8SS2 - chains A and D of the 6 polymer chains in the assembly; structure by electron microscopy, 3.58 A resolution.

# Chain A (and D)
Protein: Glutamate receptor 2, Voltage-dependent calcium channel gamma-5 subunit chimera
Organism: Rattus norvegicus
Notes: chain D of this document is another copy of the same molecule, construct and numbering; everything in this record applies to it too
UniProt: chimeric construct of P19491, Q8VHW8: residues 10-826 from P19491 (GRIA2_RAT), isoform P19491-2 positions 25-841 (UniProt number = residue number + 15); residues 832-1035 from Q8VHW8 positions 4-207 (UniProt number = residue number - 828)
Amino-acid sequence (1026 residues; numbered 10 to 1035; the number before each row is that of its first residue):
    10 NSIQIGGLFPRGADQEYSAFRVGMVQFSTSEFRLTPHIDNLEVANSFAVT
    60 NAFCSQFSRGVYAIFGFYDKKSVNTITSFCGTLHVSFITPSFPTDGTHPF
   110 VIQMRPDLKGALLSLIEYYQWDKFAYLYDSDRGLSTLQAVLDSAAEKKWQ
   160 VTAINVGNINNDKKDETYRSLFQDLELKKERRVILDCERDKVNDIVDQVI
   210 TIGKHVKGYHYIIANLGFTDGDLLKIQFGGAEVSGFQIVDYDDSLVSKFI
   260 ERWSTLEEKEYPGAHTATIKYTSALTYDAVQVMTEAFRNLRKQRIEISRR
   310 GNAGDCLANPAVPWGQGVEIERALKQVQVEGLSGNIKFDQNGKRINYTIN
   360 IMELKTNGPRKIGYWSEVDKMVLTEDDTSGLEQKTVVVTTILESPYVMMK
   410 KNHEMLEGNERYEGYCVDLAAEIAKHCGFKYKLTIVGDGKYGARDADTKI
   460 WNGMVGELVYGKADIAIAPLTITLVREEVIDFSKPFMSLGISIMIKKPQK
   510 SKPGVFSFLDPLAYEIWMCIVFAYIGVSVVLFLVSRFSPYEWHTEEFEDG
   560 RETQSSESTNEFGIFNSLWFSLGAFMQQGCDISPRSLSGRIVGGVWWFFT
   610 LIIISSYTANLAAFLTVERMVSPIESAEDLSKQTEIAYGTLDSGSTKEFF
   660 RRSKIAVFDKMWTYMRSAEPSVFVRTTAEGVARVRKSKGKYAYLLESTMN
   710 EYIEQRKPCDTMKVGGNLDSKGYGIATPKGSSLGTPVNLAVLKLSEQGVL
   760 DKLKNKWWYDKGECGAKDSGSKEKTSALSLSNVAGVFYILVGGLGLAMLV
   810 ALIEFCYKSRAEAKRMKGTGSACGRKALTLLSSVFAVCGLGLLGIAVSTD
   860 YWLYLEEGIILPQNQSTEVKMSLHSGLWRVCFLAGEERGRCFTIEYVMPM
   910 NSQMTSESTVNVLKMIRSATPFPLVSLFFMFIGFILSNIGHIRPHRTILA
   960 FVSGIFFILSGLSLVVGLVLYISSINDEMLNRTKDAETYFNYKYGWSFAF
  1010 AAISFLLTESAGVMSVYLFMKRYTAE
Unresolved in the structure: 549-568, 776-782, 823-832, 908-918 (chain D: 550-568, 776-781, 818-1035)
Sequence notes: conflict Glu-241 (Asn256 in P19491), Leu-382 (Val397 in P19491), Glu-384 (Gly405 in P19491), Asp-385 (Asn406 in P19491), Gln-392 (Asn413 in P19491), Ser-754 (Asn775 in P19491), Val-758 (Leu779 in P19491); linker (827-831)
Cystine bridges: Cys-63/Cys-315, Cys-718/Cys-773, Cys-890/Cys-900
Small-molecule neighbours:
  - Digitonin (AJP): Tyr-523, Trp-526, Met-527, Val-530, Phe-531, Lys-1002, Leu-1015
  - spermidine (SPD): Gln-586, Gln-587, Gly-588
  - ZK1 ({[7-morpholin-4-yl-2,3-dioxo-6-(trifluoromethyl)-3,4-dihydroquinoxalin-1(2H)-yl]methyl}phosphonic acid): Glu-402, Tyr-405, Tyr-450, Pro-478, Leu-479, Thr-480, Arg-485, Leu-650, Ser-652, Gly-653, Ser-654, Thr-655, Thr-686, Glu-705, Thr-707, Met-708, Tyr-732
From the paper describing this entry:
  - binding site for spermidine: Gln-586, Gly-588

# How chain A and chain D interact
Residue-residue contacts (120):
  Ile-481(A) / Leu-751(D)  hydrophobic
  Thr-482(A) / Leu-751(D)
  Thr-482(A) / Glu-755(D)
  Leu-483(A) / Leu-748(D)
  Leu-483(A) / Lys-752(D)
  Leu-483(A) / Glu-755(D)  hydrogen bond (backbone-side chain)
  Glu-486(A) / Lys-493(D)  salt bridge
  Glu-486(A) / Asn-747(D)  hydrogen bond
  Glu-486(A) / Leu-748(D)
  Glu-486(A) / Leu-751(D)
  Glu-487(A) / Leu-748(D)
  Phe-491(A) / Lys-493(D)  hydrogen bond (backbone-side chain)
  Ser-492(A) / Lys-493(D)
  Lys-493(A) / Glu-486(D)
  Lys-493(A) / Phe-491(D)  hydrogen bond (side chain-backbone)
  Lys-493(A) / Ser-492(D)  hydrogen bond (side chain-backbone)
  Lys-493(A) / Lys-493(D)
  Pro-494(A) / Pro-494(D)
  Ser-497(A) / Ser-729(D)  hydrogen bond
  Phe-517(A) / Phe-607(D)  hydrophobic
  Phe-574(A) / Ser-595(D)
  Phe-574(A) / Leu-596(D)
  Phe-574(A) / Arg-599(D)  hydrogen bond (backbone-side chain)
  Asn-575(A) / Arg-599(D)
  Trp-578(A) / Ser-592(D)  hydrogen bond
  Trp-578(A) / Pro-593(D)
  Trp-578(A) / Arg-599(D)
  Trp-578(A) / Trp-606(D)  hydrophobic
  Leu-581(A) / Gly-603(D)
  Leu-581(A) / Trp-606(D)
  Gly-582(A) / Trp-606(D)
  Phe-584(A) / Leu-610(D)
  Met-585(A) / Trp-606(D)
  Met-585(A) / Phe-607(D)  hydrophobic
  Met-585(A) / Leu-610(D)  hydrophobic
  Gln-587(A) / Gly-582(D)
  Gln-587(A) / Ala-583(D)  hydrogen bond (side chain-backbone)
  Gln-587(A) / Gln-586(D)
  Gln-587(A) / Trp-606(D)  hydrogen bond
  Gln-587(A) / Thr-609(D)
  Asp-590(A) / Asp-590(D)
  Asp-590(A) / Ser-592(D)
  Ile-613(A) / Leu-610(D)  hydrophobic
  Tyr-616(A) / Ile-611(D)
  Tyr-616(A) / Ser-614(D)
  Thr-617(A) / Ser-614(D)  hydrogen bond
  Thr-617(A) / Thr-617(D)
  Leu-620(A) / Ser-614(D)
  Leu-620(A) / Ser-615(D)
  Leu-620(A) / Ala-618(D)
  Ala-621(A) / Ala-618(D)
  Leu-624(A) / Ala-622(D)
  Thr-625(A) / Thr-625(D)
  Thr-625(A) / Val-626(D)
  Arg-628(A) / Ala-622(D)  hydrogen bond (side chain-backbone)
  Arg-628(A) / Phe-623(D)
  Arg-628(A) / Val-626(D)  hydrogen bond (side chain-backbone)
  Arg-628(A) / Arg-628(D)
  Met-629(A) / Val-626(D)  hydrophobic
  Lys-663(A) / Gln-756(D)
  Ile-664(A) / Asn-764(D)
  Ser-729(A) / Ser-497(D)  hydrogen bond
  Asn-747(A) / Glu-486(D)  hydrogen bond
  Leu-748(A) / Leu-483(D)
  Leu-748(A) / Glu-486(D)
  Leu-751(A) / Ile-481(D)
  Leu-751(A) / Thr-482(D)
  Leu-751(A) / Leu-483(D)  hydrophobic
  Lys-752(A) / Leu-483(D)
  Glu-755(A) / Thr-482(D)  hydrogen bond
  Glu-755(A) / Leu-483(D)  hydrogen bond (side chain-backbone)
  Glu-755(A) / Arg-661(D)  hydrogen bond (backbone-side chain)
  Lys-761(A) / Ile-664(D)
  Asn-764(A) / Ile-664(D)
  Lys-783(A) / Arg-628(D)
  Lys-783(A) / Val-630(D)
  Ser-785(A) / Phe-623(D)
  Ser-785(A) / Arg-628(D)
  Ala-786(A) / Asp-519(D)
  Ala-786(A) / Pro-520(D)
  Ala-786(A) / Asn-619(D)
  Leu-787(A) / Pro-520(D)  hydrogen bond (backbone-backbone)
  Leu-787(A) / Leu-521(D)  hydrophobic
  Leu-787(A) / Ala-522(D)  hydrogen bond (backbone-backbone)
  Leu-787(A) / Ile-525(D)
  Leu-787(A) / Ser-615(D)
  Leu-787(A) / Asn-619(D)
  Ser-788(A) / Ile-525(D)
  Leu-789(A) / Glu-524(D)
  Leu-789(A) / Ile-525(D)  hydrophobic
  Leu-789(A) / Cys-528(D)  hydrophobic
  Val-792(A) / Ile-525(D)  hydrophobic
  Val-792(A) / Ser-615(D)
  Val-795(A) / Phe-608(D)  hydrophobic
  Val-795(A) / Ile-611(D)  hydrophobic
  Phe-796(A) / Cys-528(D)  hydrophobic
  Phe-796(A) / Phe-608(D)  hydrophobic
  Ile-798(A) / Val-604(D)
  Leu-799(A) / Ala-532(D)  hydrophobic
  Leu-799(A) / Val-536(D)  hydrophobic
  Leu-799(A) / Val-604(D)
  Leu-799(A) / Trp-605(D)  hydrophobic
  Gly-802(A) / Ile-600(D)
  Gly-802(A) / Val-604(D)
  Leu-803(A) / Val-536(D)  hydrophobic
  Leu-805(A) / Ile-600(D)  hydrophobic
  Ala-806(A) / Ser-597(D)  hydrogen bond (backbone-side chain)
  Ala-806(A) / Val-601(D)  hydrophobic
  Met-807(A) / Val-539(D)  hydrophobic
  Met-807(A) / Val-543(D)  hydrophobic
  Val-809(A) / Leu-596(D)  hydrophobic
  Val-809(A) / Ser-597(D)  hydrogen bond (backbone-side chain)
  Ala-810(A) / Val-543(D)  hydrophobic
  Ala-810(A) / Ser-547(D)  hydrogen bond (backbone-side chain)
  Ala-810(A) / Ser-597(D)  hydrogen bond (backbone-side chain)
  Glu-813(A) / Ser-595(D)
  Glu-813(A) / Ser-597(D)
  Phe-814(A) / Ser-547(D)
  Lys-817(A) / Pro-548(D)  hydrogen bond (side chain-backbone)
  Lys-817(A) / Tyr-549(D)
Also at the interface, not in a pair above, chain A (69 interface residues in all): Gln-586, Gly-588, Val-630, Arg-661, Asp-728, Ser-754, Gln-756, Asp-760, Ala-775
Also at the interface, not in a pair above, chain D (78 interface residues in all): Glu-487, Gly-535, Cys-589, Ile-591, Gly-602, Ile-612, Ala-621, Glu-637, Lys-663, Asp-728, Ser-754, Asp-760, Lys-761

# Summary
69 residues of chain A face 78 of chain D across their interface, with 25 hydrogen bonds and 1 salt bridge.
Among the polar pairs are Glu-486(A)/Lys-493(D), Leu-483(A)/Glu-755(D) and Glu-486(A)/Asn-747(D). Bound to
chain A: compound ZK1, Digitonin and spermidine. The paper reports a binding site for spermidine at Gln-586(A)
and Gly-588(A).
Both chains are Glutamate receptor 2, Voltage-dependent calcium channel gamma-5 subunit chimera (Rattus
norvegicus). Entry 8SS2 (Structure of AMPA receptor GluA2 complex with auxiliary subunits TARP gamma-5 and
cornichon-2 bound to competitive ...) was determined by electron microscopy, deposited together with 8SS3,
8SS4, 8SS6, 8SS7, 8SSA and 8SSB.
